PDB entry 7MOQ | electron microscopy, 8.00 A resolution (low resolution: residue-level contacts below are approximate; hydrogen-bond / salt-bridge calls are withheld) | chains C and x of the 35 polymer chains in the assembly

[Chain C]
Protein: Dynein heavy chain, outer arm protein
Organism: Tetrahymena thermophila CU428
Reference sequence: Q22A67 (Q22A67_TETTS); residue numbers follow UniProt; this construct covers 1-4620
Amino-acid sequence (4620 residues; row label = number of the first residue in the row):
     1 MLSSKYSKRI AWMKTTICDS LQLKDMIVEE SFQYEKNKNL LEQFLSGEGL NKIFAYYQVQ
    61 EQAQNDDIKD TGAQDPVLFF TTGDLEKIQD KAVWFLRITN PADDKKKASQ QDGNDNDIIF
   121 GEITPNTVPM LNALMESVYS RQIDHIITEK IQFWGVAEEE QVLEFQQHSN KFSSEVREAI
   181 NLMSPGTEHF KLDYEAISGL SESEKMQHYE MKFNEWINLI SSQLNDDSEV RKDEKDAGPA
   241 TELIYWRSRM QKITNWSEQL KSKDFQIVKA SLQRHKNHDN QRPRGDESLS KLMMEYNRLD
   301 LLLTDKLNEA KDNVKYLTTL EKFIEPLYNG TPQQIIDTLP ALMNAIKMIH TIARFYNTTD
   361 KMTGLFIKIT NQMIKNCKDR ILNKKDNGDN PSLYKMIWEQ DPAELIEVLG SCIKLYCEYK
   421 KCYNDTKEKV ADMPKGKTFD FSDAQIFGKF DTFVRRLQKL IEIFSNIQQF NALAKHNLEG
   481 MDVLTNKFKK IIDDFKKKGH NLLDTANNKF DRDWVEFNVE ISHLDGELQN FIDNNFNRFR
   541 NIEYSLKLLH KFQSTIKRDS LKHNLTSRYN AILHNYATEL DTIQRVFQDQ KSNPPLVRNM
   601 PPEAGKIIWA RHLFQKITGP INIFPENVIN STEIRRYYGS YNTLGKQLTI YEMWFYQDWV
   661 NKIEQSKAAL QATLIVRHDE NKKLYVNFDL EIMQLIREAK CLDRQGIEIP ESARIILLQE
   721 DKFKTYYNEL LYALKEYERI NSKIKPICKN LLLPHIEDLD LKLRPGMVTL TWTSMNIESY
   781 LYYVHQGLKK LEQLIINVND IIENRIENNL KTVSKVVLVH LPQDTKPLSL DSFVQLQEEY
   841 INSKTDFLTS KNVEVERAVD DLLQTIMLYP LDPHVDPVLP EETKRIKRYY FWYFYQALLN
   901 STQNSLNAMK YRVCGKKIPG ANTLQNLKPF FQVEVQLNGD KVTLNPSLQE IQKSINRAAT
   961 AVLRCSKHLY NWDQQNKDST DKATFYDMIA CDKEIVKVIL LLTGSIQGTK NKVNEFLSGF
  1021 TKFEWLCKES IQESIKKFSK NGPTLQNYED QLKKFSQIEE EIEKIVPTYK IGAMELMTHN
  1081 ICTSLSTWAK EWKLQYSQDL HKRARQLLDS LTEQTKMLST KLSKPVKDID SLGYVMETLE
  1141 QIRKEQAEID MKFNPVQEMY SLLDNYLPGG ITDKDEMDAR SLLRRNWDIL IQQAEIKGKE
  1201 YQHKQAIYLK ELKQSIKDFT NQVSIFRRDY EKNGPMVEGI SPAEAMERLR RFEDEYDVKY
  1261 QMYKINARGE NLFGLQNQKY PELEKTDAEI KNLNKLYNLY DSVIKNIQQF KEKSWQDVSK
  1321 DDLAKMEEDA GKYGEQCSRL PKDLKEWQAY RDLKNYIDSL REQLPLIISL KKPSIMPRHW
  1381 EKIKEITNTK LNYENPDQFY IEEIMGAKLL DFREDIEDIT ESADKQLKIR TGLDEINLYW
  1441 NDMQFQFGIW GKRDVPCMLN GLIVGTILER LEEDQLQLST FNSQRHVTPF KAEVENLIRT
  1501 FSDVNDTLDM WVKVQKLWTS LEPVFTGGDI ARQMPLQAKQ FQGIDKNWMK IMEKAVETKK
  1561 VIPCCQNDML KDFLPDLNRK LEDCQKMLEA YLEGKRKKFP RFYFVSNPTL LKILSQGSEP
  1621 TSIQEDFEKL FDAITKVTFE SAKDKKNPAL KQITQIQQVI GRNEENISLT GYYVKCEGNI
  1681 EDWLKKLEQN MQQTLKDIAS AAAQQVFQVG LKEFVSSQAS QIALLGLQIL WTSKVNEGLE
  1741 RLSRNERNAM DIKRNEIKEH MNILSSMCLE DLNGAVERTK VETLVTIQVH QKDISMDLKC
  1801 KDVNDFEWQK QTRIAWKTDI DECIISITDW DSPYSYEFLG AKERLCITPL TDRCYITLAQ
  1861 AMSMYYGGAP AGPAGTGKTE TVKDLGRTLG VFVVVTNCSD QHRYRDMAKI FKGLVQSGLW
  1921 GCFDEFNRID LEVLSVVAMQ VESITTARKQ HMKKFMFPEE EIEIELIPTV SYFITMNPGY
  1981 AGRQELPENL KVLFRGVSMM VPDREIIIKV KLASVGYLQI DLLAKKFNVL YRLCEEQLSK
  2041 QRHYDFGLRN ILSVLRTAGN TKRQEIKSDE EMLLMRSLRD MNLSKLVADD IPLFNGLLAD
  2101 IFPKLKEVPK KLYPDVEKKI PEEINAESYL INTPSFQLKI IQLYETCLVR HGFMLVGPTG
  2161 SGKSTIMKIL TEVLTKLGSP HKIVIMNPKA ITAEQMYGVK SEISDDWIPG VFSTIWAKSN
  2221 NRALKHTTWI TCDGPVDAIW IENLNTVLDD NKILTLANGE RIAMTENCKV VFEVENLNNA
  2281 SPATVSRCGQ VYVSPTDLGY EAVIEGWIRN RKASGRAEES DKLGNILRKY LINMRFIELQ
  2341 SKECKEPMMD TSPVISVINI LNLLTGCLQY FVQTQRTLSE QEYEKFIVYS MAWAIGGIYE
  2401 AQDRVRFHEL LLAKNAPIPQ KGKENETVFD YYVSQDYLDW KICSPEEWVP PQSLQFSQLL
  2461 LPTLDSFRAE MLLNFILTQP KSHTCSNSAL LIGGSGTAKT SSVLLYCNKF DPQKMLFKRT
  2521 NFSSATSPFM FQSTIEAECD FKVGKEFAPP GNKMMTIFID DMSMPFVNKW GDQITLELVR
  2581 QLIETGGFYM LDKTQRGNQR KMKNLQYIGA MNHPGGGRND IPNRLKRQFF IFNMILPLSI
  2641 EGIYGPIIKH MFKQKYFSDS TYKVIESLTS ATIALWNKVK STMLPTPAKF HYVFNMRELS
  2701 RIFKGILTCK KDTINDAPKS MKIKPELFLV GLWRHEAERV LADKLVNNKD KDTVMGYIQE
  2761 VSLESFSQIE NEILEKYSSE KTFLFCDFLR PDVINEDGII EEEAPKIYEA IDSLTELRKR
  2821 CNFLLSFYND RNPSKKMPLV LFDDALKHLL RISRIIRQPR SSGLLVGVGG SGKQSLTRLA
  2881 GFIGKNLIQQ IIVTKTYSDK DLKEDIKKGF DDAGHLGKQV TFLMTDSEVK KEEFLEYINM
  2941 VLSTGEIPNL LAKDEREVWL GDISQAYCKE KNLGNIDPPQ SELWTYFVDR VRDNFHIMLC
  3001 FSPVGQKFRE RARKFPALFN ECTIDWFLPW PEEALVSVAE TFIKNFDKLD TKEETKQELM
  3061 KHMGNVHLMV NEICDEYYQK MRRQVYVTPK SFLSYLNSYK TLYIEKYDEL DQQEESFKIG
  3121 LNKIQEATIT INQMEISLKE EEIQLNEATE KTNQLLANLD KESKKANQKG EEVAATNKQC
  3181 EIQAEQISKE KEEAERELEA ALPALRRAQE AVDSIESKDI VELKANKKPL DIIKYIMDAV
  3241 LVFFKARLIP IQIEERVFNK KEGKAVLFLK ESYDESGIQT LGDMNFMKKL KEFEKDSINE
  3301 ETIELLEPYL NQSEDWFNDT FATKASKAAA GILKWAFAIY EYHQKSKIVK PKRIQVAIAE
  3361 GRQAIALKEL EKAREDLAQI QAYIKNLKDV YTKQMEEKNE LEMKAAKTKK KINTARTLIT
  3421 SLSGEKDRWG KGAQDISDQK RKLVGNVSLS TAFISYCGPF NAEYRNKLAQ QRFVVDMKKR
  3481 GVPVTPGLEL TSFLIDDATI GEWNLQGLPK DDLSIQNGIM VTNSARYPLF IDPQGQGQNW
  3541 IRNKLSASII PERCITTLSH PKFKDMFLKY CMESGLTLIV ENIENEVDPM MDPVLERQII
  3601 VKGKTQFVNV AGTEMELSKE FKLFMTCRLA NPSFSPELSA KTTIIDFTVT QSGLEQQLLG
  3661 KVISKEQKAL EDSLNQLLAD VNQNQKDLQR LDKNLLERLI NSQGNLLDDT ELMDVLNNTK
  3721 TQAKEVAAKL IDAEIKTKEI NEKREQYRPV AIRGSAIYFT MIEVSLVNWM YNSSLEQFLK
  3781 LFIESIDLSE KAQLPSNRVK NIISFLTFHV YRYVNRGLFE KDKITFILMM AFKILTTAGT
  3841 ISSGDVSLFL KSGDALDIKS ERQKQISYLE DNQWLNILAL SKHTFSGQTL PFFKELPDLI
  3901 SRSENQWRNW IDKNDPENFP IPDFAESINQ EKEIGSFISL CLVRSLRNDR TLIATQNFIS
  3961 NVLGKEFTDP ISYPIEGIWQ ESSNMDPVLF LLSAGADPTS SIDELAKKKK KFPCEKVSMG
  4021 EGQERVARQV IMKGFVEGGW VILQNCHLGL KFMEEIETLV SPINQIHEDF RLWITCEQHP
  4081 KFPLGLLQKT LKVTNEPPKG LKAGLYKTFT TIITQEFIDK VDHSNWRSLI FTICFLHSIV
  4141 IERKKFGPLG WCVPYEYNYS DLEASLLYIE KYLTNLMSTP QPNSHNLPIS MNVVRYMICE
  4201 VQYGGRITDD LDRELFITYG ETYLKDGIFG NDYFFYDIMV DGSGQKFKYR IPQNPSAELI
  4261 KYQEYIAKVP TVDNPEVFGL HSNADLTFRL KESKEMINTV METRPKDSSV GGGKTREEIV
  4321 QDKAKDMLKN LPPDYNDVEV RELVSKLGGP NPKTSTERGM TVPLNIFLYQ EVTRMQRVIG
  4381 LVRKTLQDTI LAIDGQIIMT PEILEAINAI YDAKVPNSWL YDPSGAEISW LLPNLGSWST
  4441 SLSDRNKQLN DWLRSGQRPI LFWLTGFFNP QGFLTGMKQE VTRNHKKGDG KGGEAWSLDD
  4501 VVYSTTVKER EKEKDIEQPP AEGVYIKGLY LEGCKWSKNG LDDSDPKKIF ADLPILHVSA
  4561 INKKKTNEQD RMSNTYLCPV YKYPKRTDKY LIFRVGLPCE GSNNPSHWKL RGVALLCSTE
Not modelled in the structure: 1-6, 180, 226-230, 289-306, 384-395, 823-851, 3126-3423, 3548-3554, 3597-3616, 3853-3862, 3883-3890, 4236-4251, 4306-4315, 4488-4493, 4514-4519, 4564-4572
Residues lining bound ligands:
  - ADP (adenosine-5'-diphosphate), molecule 1: Pro1870, Ala1871, Gly1872, Pro1873, Ala1874, Gly1875, Thr1876, Gly1877, Lys1878, Glu1925, Asn1927, Met1976, Asn1977, Pro1978, Gly1979, Tyr1980, Arg1983, Val1997, Met1999
  - ADP, molecule 2: Leu2839, Leu2849, Ile2852, Ile2856, Gly2867, Gly2869, Gly2872, Lys2873, Gln2874, Ser2875, Leu2876, Thr2877, Arg2878, Leu2879, Ala2880, Gly2881, Thr2925, Asp2926, Cys3000, Phe3001, Phe3027
  - ATP (adenosine-5'-triphosphate): Lys2189, Ala2190, Thr2526, Ser2527, Pro2528, Phe2529, Phe2566, Asn2568, Ile2574, Thr2575, Glu2577, Leu2578, Val2579, Gln2581

[Chain x]
Protein: Docking complex 1/2 protein
Organism: Tetrahymena thermophila CU428
Amino-acid sequence (130 residues; each row starts with the number of its first residue; note: 40 numbers in that range are skipped by the numbering (no residue carries them; nothing is unmodelled there); X marks 130 residues of unknown identity (built as UNK)):
   105 XXXXXXXXXX XXXXXXXXXX XXXXXXXXXX XXXXXXXXXX XXXXXXXXXX XXXXXXX
   202 XXXXXXXXXX XXXXXXXXXX XXXXXXXXXX XXXXXXXXXX XXXXXXXXXX XXXXXXXXXX
   262 XXXXXXXXXX XXX
Not modelled in the structure: 246-274

[How chain C and chain x interact]
Chain C side of the interface, 21 residues: Lys276, His278, Arg282, Gly285, Asp286, Asn308, Asp312, Tyr316, Ile349, His350, Thr351, Ile352, Ala353, Arg354, Glu428, Lys429, Asp432, Met433, Lys435, Gly436, Lys437

[Summary]
Chain C and chain x make no direct contact in this assembly. Ligands of chain C: ADP and ATP.
Here chain C is Dynein heavy chain, outer arm protein and chain x is Docking complex 1/2 protein, both from
Tetrahymena thermophila CU428. Entry 7MOQ (The structure of the Tetrahymena thermophila outer dynein arm on
doublet microtubule) was determined by electron microscopy.
